PDB entry 8V3T | electron microscopy, 2.70 A resolution | chains D and A of the 42 polymer chains in the assembly

Chain D (and A):
Molecule: Sheath (CD1363)
From: Clostridioides difficile
Notes: chain A of this document is another copy of the same molecule, construct and numbering; everything in this record applies to it too
UniProt: A0A9Q7ZU73 (A0A9Q7ZU73_CLODI); numbering as in UniProt (aligned over 1-354)
Amino-acid sequence (354 residues; numbered 1 to 354; the number before each row is that of its first residue):
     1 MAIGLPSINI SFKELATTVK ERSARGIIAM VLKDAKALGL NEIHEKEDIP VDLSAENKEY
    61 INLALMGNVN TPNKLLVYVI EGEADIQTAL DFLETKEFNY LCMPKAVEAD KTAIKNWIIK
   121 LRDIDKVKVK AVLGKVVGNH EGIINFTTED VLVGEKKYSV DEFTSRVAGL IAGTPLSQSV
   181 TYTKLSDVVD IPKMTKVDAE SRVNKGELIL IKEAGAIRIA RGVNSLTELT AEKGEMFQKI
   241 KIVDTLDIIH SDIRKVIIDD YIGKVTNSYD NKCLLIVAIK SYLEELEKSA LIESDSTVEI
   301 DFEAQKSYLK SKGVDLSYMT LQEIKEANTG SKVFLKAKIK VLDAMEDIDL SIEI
Unresolved in the structure: 1-2

How chain D and chain A interact:
Residue-residue contacts - 44 pairs, chain D then chain A:
  Ser177(D) with Lys264(A)
  Gln178(D) with Gly263(A); Lys264(A)
  Ser179(D) with Gly263(A), hydrogen bond (backbone-backbone)
  Lys196(D) with Asp125(A)
  Lys212(D) with Thr95(A)
  Glu213(D) with Arg254(A), salt bridge
  Arg218(D) with Ile258(A)
  Leu342(D) with Asn328(A)
  Asp343(D) with Thr266(A); Asn267(A), hydrogen bond (backbone-backbone); Ser331(A), hydrogen bond
  Ala344(D) with Val265(A); Asn267(A); Ser331(A), hydrogen bond (backbone-side chain)
  Met345(D) with Tyr261(A); Ile262(A); Gly263(A), hydrogen bond (backbone-backbone); Val265(A), hydrogen bond (backbone-backbone); Thr266(A); Asn267(A); Asn271(A); Val333(A), hydrophobic
  Glu346(D) with Ile262(A); Ser331(A)
  Asp347(D) with Ser331(A), hydrogen bond (backbone-backbone); Lys332(A), salt bridge; Val333(A), hydrogen bond (backbone-backbone)
  Ile348(D) with Ile257(A), hydrophobic; Leu275(A), hydrophobic; Val333(A)
  Asp349(D) with Val333(A), hydrogen bond (backbone-backbone); Phe334(A); Leu335(A), hydrogen bond (backbone-backbone)
  Leu350(D) with Leu335(A)
  Ser351(D) with Leu335(A), hydrogen bond (backbone-backbone); Lys336(A); Ala337(A), hydrogen bond (backbone-backbone)
  Ile352(D) with Ala337(A); Ile339(A), hydrophobic
  Glu353(D) with Ala337(A), hydrogen bond (backbone-backbone); Lys338(A); Ile339(A), hydrogen bond (backbone-backbone)
  Ile354(D) with Ile339(A)
Interface residues without a listed pair, chain D (24 interface residues in all): Thr181, Tyr182, Lys193, Ala214
Interface residues without a listed pair, chain A (32 interface residues in all): Asp91, Met236, Phe237, Leu246, Ile253, Ser268, Lys272, Gly330

Summary:
24 residues of chain D face 32 of chain A across their interface; the contacts include 14 hydrogen bonds and 2
salt bridges. Polar pairs include Glu213(D)-Arg254(A), Asp347(D)-Lys332(A) and Asp343(D)-Ser331(A).
Both chains are Sheath (CD1363) (Clostridioides difficile). Entry 8V3T (CryoEM Structure of Diffocin -
precontracted - Collar) was determined by electron microscopy, deposited together with 8V3W, 8V3X, 8V3Z, 8V40,
8V41 and 8V43.
